Entry 6FYT (X-ray diffraction, 2.80 A resolution); this record covers chains B and I of the 3 polymer chains in the assembly.

== Chain B ==
Protein: Hemagglutinin
From: Influenza A virus (A/Solomon Islands/3/2006(H1N1))
Reference sequence: A7Y8I1 (A7Y8I1_9INFA); residues 1-174 here correspond to UniProt positions 344-517 (UniProt number = residue number + 343)
Sequence (174 residues; row label = number of the first residue in the row):
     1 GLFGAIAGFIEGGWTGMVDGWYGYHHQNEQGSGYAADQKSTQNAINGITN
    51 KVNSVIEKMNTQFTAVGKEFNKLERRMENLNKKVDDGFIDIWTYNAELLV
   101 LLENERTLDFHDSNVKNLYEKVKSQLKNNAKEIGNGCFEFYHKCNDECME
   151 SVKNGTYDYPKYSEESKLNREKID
Disordered / not traced: 174
Disulfide bonds: Cys144-Cys148
Covalent attachments: glycan linked to Asn154

== Chain I ==
Protein: Single domain antibody SD38
From: Lama glama
Notes: antibody fragment or engineered binder
Sequence (124 residues; row label = number of the first residue in the row; a row labelled like 82A-82C holds insertion residues (82A, then the next letters in order)):
     1 EVQLVESGGGLVQPGGSLRLSCAVSISIFDIYAMDWYRQAPGKQRDLVAT
    51 SFRDGSTNYADSVKGRFTISRDNAKNTLYLQM
82A-82C NSL
    83 KPEDTAVYLCHVSLYRDP
100A-100H LGVAGGMG
   101 VYWGKGALVTVSS
Disulfide bonds: Cys22-Cys92

== Chain B / chain I interface ==
Pairs across the interface (34):
  Val18(B) - Met100G(I)
  Asp19(B) - Glu1(I)
  Asp19(B) - Val2(I)
  Asp19(B) - Leu96(I)
  Asp19(B) - Tyr97(I)  hydrogen bond (backbone-side chain)
  Asp19(B) - Met100G(I)
  Asp19(B) - Tyr102(I)  hydrogen bond
  Gly20(B) - Tyr97(I)
  Gly20(B) - Met100G(I)
  Trp21(B) - Val100C(I)  hydrophobic
  Trp21(B) - Ala100D(I)  hydrophobic
  Trp21(B) - Met100G(I)
  Ala36(B) - Tyr97(I)
  Gln38(B) - Ile26(I)
  Gln38(B) - Ser27(I)
  Gln38(B) - Asp30(I)
  Gln38(B) - Ile31(I)
  Gln38(B) - Tyr97(I)
  Lys39(B) - Asp30(I)
  Thr41(B) - Tyr97(I)
  Thr41(B) - Met100G(I)
  Gln42(B) - Arg53(I)  hydrogen bond
  Gln42(B) - Tyr97(I)
  Gln42(B) - Arg98(I)  hydrogen bond (side chain-backbone)
  Ile45(B) - Tyr97(I)  hydrophobic
  Ile45(B) - Arg98(I)
  Ile45(B) - Asp99(I)
  Ile45(B) - Ala100D(I)  hydrophobic
  Ile48(B) - Val100C(I)  hydrophobic
  Thr49(B) - Asp99(I)
  Thr49(B) - Leu100A(I)
  Thr49(B) - Val100C(I)
  Val52(B) - Leu100A(I)  hydrophobic
  Asn53(B) - Leu100A(I)
Interface residues without a listed pair, chain B (16 interface residues in all): Asn46, Glu150
Interface residues without a listed pair, chain I (18 interface residues in all): Tyr32, Pro100
From the paper, about this interface:
  - epitope / paratope residues, chain B: Val18(B)

== Summary ==
16 residues of chain B face 18 of chain I across their interface, with 4 hydrogen bonds. Among the polar pairs
are Asp19(B)-Tyr97(I), Asp19(B)-Tyr102(I) and Gln42(B)-Arg53(I). Covalently linked N-acetylglucosamine: at
Asn154(B). The paper reports the epitope/paratope residue Val18(B).
Here chain B is Hemagglutinin (Influenza A virus (A/Solomon Islands/3/2006(H1N1))) and chain I is Single
domain antibody SD38 (Lama glama). Entry 6FYT (Structure of H1 (A/solomon Islands/3/06) Influenza
Hemagglutinin in complex with SD38) was determined by X-ray diffraction together with 6CNV, 6FYU and 6FYW from
the same study.
